Entry 1RRF (X-ray diffraction, 3.00 A resolution); this record covers chain A.

Chain A:
Molecule: Rat ADP-ribosylation factor-1
Organism: Rattus norvegicus
UniProtKB: P84079 (ARF1_RAT); residues 2-181 here correspond to UniProt positions 1-180 (UniProt number = residue number - 1)
Sequence (181 residues; numbered 1 to 181; the number before each row is that of its first residue):
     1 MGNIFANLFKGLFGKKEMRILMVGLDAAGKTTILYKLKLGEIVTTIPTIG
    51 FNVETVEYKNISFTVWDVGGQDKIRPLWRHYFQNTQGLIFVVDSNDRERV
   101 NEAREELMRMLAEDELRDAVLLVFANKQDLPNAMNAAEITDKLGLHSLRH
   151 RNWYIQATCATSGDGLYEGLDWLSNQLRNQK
Disordered / not traced: 1, 80-81, 179-181
Metal / ion sites: Mg2+: Thr-31 (together with GDP)
Residues lining bound ligands: GDP (guanosine-5'-diphosphate): Leu-25, Asp-26, Ala-27, Ala-28, Gly-29, Lys-30, Thr-31, Thr-32, Asp-67, Asn-126, Lys-127, Asp-129, Leu-130, Cys-159, Ala-160, Thr-161

Summary:
Ligands of chain A: GDP.
Chain A is Rat ADP-ribosylation factor-1 (Rattus norvegicus); the structure, Non-myristoylated rat
ADP-ribosylation factor-1 complexed with GDP, monomeric crystal form, was determined by X-ray diffraction
(same publication as 1RRG).
